Entry 3VBU (X-ray diffraction, 4.00 A resolution); this record covers chains A and B of the 3 polymer chains in the assembly.

[Chain A]
Protein: Genome Polyprotein, capsid protein VP1
Organism: Human enterovirus 71
Reference sequence: B2ZUN0 (B2ZUN0_9ENTO); residues 73-297 here correspond to UniProt positions 638-862 (UniProt number = residue number + 565)
Sequence (225 residues; row label = number of the first residue in the row):
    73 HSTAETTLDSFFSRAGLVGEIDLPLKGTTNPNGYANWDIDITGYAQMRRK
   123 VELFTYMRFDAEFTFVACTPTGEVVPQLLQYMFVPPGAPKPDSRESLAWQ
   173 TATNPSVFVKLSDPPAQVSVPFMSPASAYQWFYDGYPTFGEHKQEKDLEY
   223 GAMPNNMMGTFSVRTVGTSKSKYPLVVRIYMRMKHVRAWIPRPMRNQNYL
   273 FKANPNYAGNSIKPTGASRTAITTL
Not modelled in the structure: 211-217

[Chain B]
Protein: Genome Polyprotein, capsid protein VP0
Organism: Human enterovirus 71
Reference sequence: B2ZUN0 (B2ZUN0_9ENTO); residues 13-249 here correspond to UniProt positions 82-318 (UniProt number = residue number + 69)
Sequence (237 residues; each row starts with the number of its first residue):
    13 VAQLTIGNSTITTQEAANIIVGYGEWPSYCSDSDATAVDKPTRPDVSVNR
    63 FYTLDTKLWEKSSKGWYWKFPDVLTETGVFGQNAQFHYLYRSGFCIHVQC
   113 NASKFHQGALLVAVLPEYVIGTVAGGTGTEDTHPPYKQTQPGADGFELQH
   163 PYVLDAGIPISQLTVCPHQWINLRTNNCATIIVPYINALPFDSALNHCNF
   213 GLLVVPISPLDYDQGATPVIPITITLAPMCSEFAGLR
Reported in the primary citation:
  - conformationally variable residues (order/disorder transition): Arg249

[Interface between chain A and chain B]
Contacting residue pairs (93; chain A residue first):
  Thr127(A) - Glu129(B)
  Tyr128(A) - Glu129(B)  hydrogen bond
  Tyr128(A) - Ile198(B)  hydrophobic
  Tyr128(A) - Asn199(B)
  Ala198(A) - Leu201(B)  hydrophobic
  Ser199(A) - Ala200(B)  hydrogen bond (backbone-backbone)
  Ala200(A) - Ala200(B)
  Gln202(A) - Glu129(B)  hydrogen bond
  Gln202(A) - Ala200(B)
  Phe204(A) - Glu129(B)
  Phe204(A) - Val131(B)  hydrophobic
  Tyr205(A) - Glu129(B)
  Tyr205(A) - Val131(B)
  Tyr205(A) - His209(B)
  Asp206(A) - Lys81(B)  salt bridge
  Asp206(A) - Glu129(B)  hydrogen bond (backbone-side chain)
  Asp206(A) - Tyr130(B)
  Asp206(A) - Val131(B)
  Asp206(A) - Thr151(B)
  Asp206(A) - His209(B)
  Asp206(A) - Cys210(B)  hydrogen bond (backbone-backbone)
  Gly207(A) - Asn208(B)
  Tyr208(A) - Pro147(B)
  Tyr208(A) - Thr151(B)  hydrogen bond
  Tyr208(A) - Gln152(B)
  Tyr208(A) - Asn208(B)  hydrogen bond (backbone-backbone)
  Thr210(A) - Asn208(B)  hydrogen bond
  Lys218(A) - His145(B)
  Lys218(A) - Pro146(B)
  Lys218(A) - Pro147(B)
  Lys218(A) - Tyr148(B)
  Asp219(A) - His145(B)
  Leu220(A) - His145(B)
  Tyr222(A) - Lys81(B)
  Tyr222(A) - Tyr130(B)
  Tyr222(A) - Val131(B)
  Tyr222(A) - Ile132(B)  hydrogen bond (side chain-backbone)
  Tyr222(A) - Thr151(B)
  Ile262(A) - Tyr35(B)
  Ile262(A) - Pro128(B)  hydrophobic
  Ile262(A) - Ile198(B)  hydrophobic
  Pro263(A) - Val177(B)  hydrophobic
  Arg264(A) - Leu127(B)
  Arg264(A) - Pro128(B)  hydrogen bond (side chain-backbone)
  Arg264(A) - Glu129(B)  hydrogen bond (side chain-backbone)
  Pro265(A) - Ile170(B)
  Pro265(A) - Pro171(B)
  Pro265(A) - Gln174(B)
  Pro265(A) - Leu175(B)
  Pro265(A) - Val177(B)
  Met266(A) - Pro171(B)
  Met266(A) - Gln174(B)  hydrogen bond (backbone-side chain)
  Arg267(A) - Ala168(B)  hydrogen bond (side chain-backbone)
  Arg267(A) - Gly169(B)  hydrogen bond (side chain-backbone)
  Asn268(A) - Val165(B)
  Asn268(A) - Gly169(B)
  Asn268(A) - Ile170(B)  hydrogen bond (side chain-backbone)
  Asn268(A) - Pro171(B)
  Gln269(A) - Val165(B)
  Gln269(A) - Gly169(B)
  Leu272(A) - Ala136(B)  hydrophobic
  Leu272(A) - Gly140(B)
  Phe273(A) - Gly140(B)
  Phe273(A) - Glu142(B)
  Phe273(A) - Asp143(B)
  Asn276(A) - Asp143(B)  hydrogen bond
  Asn276(A) - His145(B)
  Pro277(A) - Val131(B)
  Pro277(A) - Gly133(B)
  Pro277(A) - Ala168(B)
  Asn278(A) - Gly133(B)
  Asn278(A) - Thr134(B)
  Asn278(A) - Ala136(B)
  Asn278(A) - Thr144(B)  hydrogen bond (side chain-backbone)
  Tyr279(A) - Gly133(B)
  Tyr279(A) - Thr134(B)
  Tyr279(A) - Val135(B)
  Tyr279(A) - Ala136(B)
  Tyr279(A) - His162(B)  hydrogen bond
  Tyr279(A) - Val165(B)
  Tyr279(A) - Asp167(B)  hydrogen bond
  Tyr279(A) - Ala168(B)
  Tyr279(A) - Gly169(B)
  Ala280(A) - Val135(B)
  Ala280(A) - Gly138(B)
  Gly281(A) - Val135(B)  hydrogen bond (backbone-backbone)
  Gly281(A) - Gly138(B)
  Asn282(A) - Gly138(B)  hydrogen bond (backbone-backbone)
  Ile284(A) - His162(B)
  Lys285(A) - Tyr164(B)
  Pro286(A) - Tyr164(B)  hydrophobic
  Thr287(A) - Tyr164(B)  hydrogen bond
  Thr287(A) - Pro171(B)
Interface residues without a listed pair, chain B (45 interface residues in all): Thr139, Ser173, Cys178, Phe212

[In short]
Chain A and chain B form an interface of 37 and 45 residues respectively; the contacts include 22 hydrogen
bonds and 1 salt bridge. Polar contacts include Asp206(A)-Lys81(B), Tyr128(A)-Glu129(B) and
Gln202(A)-Glu129(B). The paper reports conformational variability at Arg249(B).
Here chain A is Genome Polyprotein, capsid protein VP1 and chain B is Genome Polyprotein, capsid protein VP0,
both from Human enterovirus 71. Entry 3VBU (Crystal structure of empty human Enterovirus 71 particle) was
determined by X-ray diffraction together with 3VBF, 3VBH, 3VBO, 3VBR and 3VBS from the same study.
